PDB entry 5FU6 | X-ray diffraction, 2.90 A resolution | chains D and F of the 3 polymer chains in the assembly

[Chain D]
Molecule: CCR4-not transcription complex subunit 1
From: Homo sapiens
Notes: fragment: not1 superfamily homology domain, residues 1833-2361
UniProt: A5YKK6 (CNOT1_HUMAN); residue numbers follow UniProt; this construct covers 1833-2361
Chain sequence (535 residues; each row starts with the number of its first residue):
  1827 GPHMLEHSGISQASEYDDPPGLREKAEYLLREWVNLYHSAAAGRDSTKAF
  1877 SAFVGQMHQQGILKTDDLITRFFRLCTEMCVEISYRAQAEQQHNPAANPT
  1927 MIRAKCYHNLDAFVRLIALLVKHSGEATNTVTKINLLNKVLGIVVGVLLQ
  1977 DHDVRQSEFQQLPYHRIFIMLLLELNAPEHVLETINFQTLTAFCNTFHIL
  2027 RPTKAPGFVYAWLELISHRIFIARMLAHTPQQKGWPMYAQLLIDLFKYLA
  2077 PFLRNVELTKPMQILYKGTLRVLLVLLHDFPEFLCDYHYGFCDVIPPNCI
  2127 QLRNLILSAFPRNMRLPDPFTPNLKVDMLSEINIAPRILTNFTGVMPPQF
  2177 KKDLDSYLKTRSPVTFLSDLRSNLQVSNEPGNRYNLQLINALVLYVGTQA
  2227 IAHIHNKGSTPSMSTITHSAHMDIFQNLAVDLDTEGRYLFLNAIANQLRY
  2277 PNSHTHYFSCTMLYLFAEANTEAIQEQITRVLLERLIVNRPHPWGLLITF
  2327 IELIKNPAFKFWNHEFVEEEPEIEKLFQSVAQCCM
Not modelled in the structure: 1827-1841, 2004-2007
Sequence notes: expression tag (1827-1832); engineered mutation Glu2344 (His in A5YKK6), Glu2345 (Cys in A5YKK6), Glu2346 (Ala in A5YKK6)

[Chain F]
Molecule: CCR4-not transcription complex subunit 3
From: Homo sapiens
Notes: fragment: not anchor region and not-box domain, residues 607-748
UniProt: O75175 (CNOT3_HUMAN); numbering as in UniProt (aligned over 607-748)
Chain sequence (148 residues; row label = number of the first residue in the row):
   601 GPHMLELTKEQLYQQAMEEAAWHHMPHPSDSERIRQYLPRNPCPTPPYHH
   651 QMPPPHSDTVEFYQRLSTETLFFIFYYLEGTKAQYLAAKALKKQSWRFHT
   701 KYMMWFQRHEEPKTITDEFEQGTYIYFDYEKWGQRKKEGFTFEYRYLE
Sequence notes: expression tag (601-606)
Curated features (UniProtKB/Swiss-Prot):
  - natural variant: Arg697 (R697Q: In IDDSADF; uncertain significance)

[Chain D / chain F interface]
Pairs across the interface - 67 pairs, chain D then chain F:
  Tyr1863(D) with Arg633(F), hydrogen bond
  Thr1926(D) with Asn641(F)
  Arg1929(D) with His627(F); Ser629(F); Asp630(F)
  Tyr1933(D) with Ser629(F), hydrogen bond; Asp630(F), hydrogen bond; Ile634(F), hydrophobic
  Asp1937(D) with Arg633(F), salt bridge; Ile634(F)
  His1978(D) with Tyr613(F); Met617(F)
  Asp1979(D) with Tyr613(F)
  Gln1982(D) with Tyr613(F), hydrogen bond; Met617(F)
  Ser1983(D) with Met617(F); Ala620(F)
  Phe1985(D) with His624(F), hydrogen bond (backbone-side chain)
  Gln1986(D) with His624(F)
  Gln1987(D) with His624(F), hydrogen bond; Pro626(F); Asp630(F)
  Leu1988(D) with Asp630(F)
  His1991(D) with Pro626(F); Ser631(F)
  Arg1992(D) with Ser629(F), hydrogen bond (side chain-backbone); Asp630(F), hydrogen bond (side chain-backbone); Glu632(F), hydrogen bond (side chain-backbone)
  Met1996(D) with Ser631(F); Glu632(F); Arg633(F)
  Glu2000(D) with Arg633(F), salt bridge
  Thr2029(D) with Glu610(F); Gln614(F)
  Pro2032(D) with Gln614(F); Met617(F), hydrophobic; Glu618(F)
  Gly2033(D) with Met617(F); Ala621(F)
  Val2035(D) with Glu618(F)
  Tyr2036(D) with Glu618(F), hydrogen bond; Ala621(F), hydrophobic; Trp622(F); Met625(F), hydrophobic; Pro626(F)
  Ala2037(D) with Pro626(F)
  Glu2040(D) with Pro626(F); Ser631(F), hydrogen bond
  Tyr2074(D) with Gln614(F); Glu618(F), hydrogen bond
  Pro2077(D) with Leu607(F); Gln611(F)
  Phe2078(D) with Leu607(F), hydrophobic; Gln611(F); Gln614(F); Gln615(F)
  Asn2081(D) with His603(F), hydrogen bond (side chain-backbone); Glu606(F)
  Thr2085(D) with Gln615(F); Glu619(F)
  Pro2087(D) with Glu618(F); Glu619(F); Trp622(F), hydrophobic
  Met2088(D) with Glu618(F), hydrogen bond (backbone-side chain)
  Ile2090(D) with Trp622(F); Met625(F), hydrophobic
  Leu2091(D) with Glu618(F)
Also at the interface, not in a pair above, chain D (39 interface residues in all): His1934, Arg1941, Ile1995, Leu1999, Pro2028, Lys2086
Also at the interface, not in a pair above, chain F (26 interface residues in all): Arg640

[Summary]
The interface between chain D and chain F involves 39 residues on one side and 26 on the other; the contacts
include 14 hydrogen bonds and 2 salt bridges. Polar pairs include Asp1937(D)-Arg633(F), Glu2000(D)-Arg633(F)
and Tyr1863(D)-Arg633(F).
Chain D is CCR4-not transcription complex subunit 1 and chain F is CCR4-not transcription complex subunit 3,
both from Homo sapiens; the structure, NOT module of the human CCR4-NOT complex (Crystallization mutant), was
determined by X-ray diffraction together with 5FU7 from the same study.
